PDB entry 8OTN | X-ray diffraction, 1.96 A resolution | chains B and C of the 4 polymer chains in the assembly

[Chain B (and C)]
Name: Enoyl-[acyl-carrier-protein] reductase [NADH]
Organism: Mycobacterium tuberculosis
Notes: EC 1.3.1.9; chain C of this document is another copy of the same molecule, construct and numbering; everything in this record applies to it too
UniProt: P9WGR1 (INHA_MYCTU); residues 1-269 here = UniProt positions 1-269
Chain sequence (272 residues; numbered -2 to 269; the number before each row is that of its first residue; numbers below 1 keep their minus sign (Gly-2 is residue -2)):
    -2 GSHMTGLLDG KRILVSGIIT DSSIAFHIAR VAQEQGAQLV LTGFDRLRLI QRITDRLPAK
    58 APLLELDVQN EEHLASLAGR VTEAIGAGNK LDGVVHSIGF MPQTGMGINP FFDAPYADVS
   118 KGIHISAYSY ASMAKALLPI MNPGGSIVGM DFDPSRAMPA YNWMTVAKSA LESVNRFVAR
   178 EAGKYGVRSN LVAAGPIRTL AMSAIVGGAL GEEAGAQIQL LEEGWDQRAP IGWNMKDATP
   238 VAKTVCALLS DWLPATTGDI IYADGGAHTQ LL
Disordered / not traced: -2 to 0, 269 (chain C: -2 to 2)
Differences from the reference sequence: expression tag (-2 to 0)
Residues lining bound ligands:
  - NAD (nicotinamide-adenine-dinucleotide): Gly14, Ile15, Ile16, Ser20, Ile21, Phe41, Leu63, Asp64, Val65, Gln66, Ser94, Ile95, Gly96, Phe97, Ile122, Met147, Asp148, Phe149, Tyr158, Met161, Lys165, Ala191, Gly192, Pro193, Ile194, Thr196, Leu197, Ala198, Met199
  - VZR (4-methyl-7-[[1-[(3-oxidanyl-4-phenoxy-phenyl)methyl]-1,2,3-triazol-4-yl]methoxy]chromen-2-one): Gly96, Phe97, Met98, Met103, Phe149, Met155, Pro156, Ala157, Tyr158, Met161, Lys165, Pro193, Thr196, Ala198, Met199, Ile202, Val203, Gln214, Leu217, Leu218, Trp222, Arg225
Swiss-Prot annotation at these positions:
  - binding site (NAD(+)): Ser20, Ile21, Asp64, Val65, Ile95, Gly96, Lys165, Ile194
  - binding site (substrate): Tyr158
  - site: Phe149 (May act as an intermediate that passes the hydride ion from NADH to the substrate), Tyr158 (Transition state stabilizer)
  - modified residue: Thr266 (Phosphothreonine)
  - mutagenesis: Ser94 (S94A: Confers INH and ETH resistance. The mutant is 17 times more resistant to inhibition by the INH-NAD adduct ...), Asp148 (D148G: Confers pyridomycin resistance. Has no impact on the susceptibility to isoniazid and moxifloxacin. 14-fold decrease in NADH affinity, while no effect on catalytic activity), Tyr158 (Y158A: 1500-fold decrease in catalytic activity while no effect on lipid substrate affinity; Y158F: 24-fold decrease in catalytic activity while no effect on lipid substrate affinity ...), Lys165 (K165A/M: Loss of enzyme's ability to bind NADH; K165Q/R: No effect on the enzyme's catalytic ability or on its ability to bind NADH), Thr266 (T266A: No effect on catalytic activity. Loss of phosphorylation. Does not alter growth of M.tuberculosis ...)
Reported in the primary citation:
  - catalytic residues: Phe149, Tyr158, Lys165 (citing earlier work)
  - binding site for VZR: Gly96, Phe97, Met98, Met155, Pro156, Tyr158, Met161, Ala198, Met199, Val203, Leu217, Leu218, Arg225, Leu268, Leu269

[Chain B / chain C interface]
Contacting residue pairs - 74 pairs, chain B then chain C:
  Phe108(B) with Phe174(C), hydrophobic; Glu178(C)
  Phe109(B) with Ala128(C); Ala131(C), hydrophobic; Lys132(C); Leu135(C), hydrophobic; Val175(C), hydrophobic; Glu178(C)
  Asp110(B) with Lys132(C), salt bridge
  Ala111(B) with Tyr125(C), hydrogen bond (backbone-side chain)
  Pro112(B) with Tyr125(C)
  Tyr113(B) with Ser117(C), hydrogen bond (side chain-backbone); Ile120(C); His121(C), hydrogen bond (side chain-backbone); Tyr125(C), hydrophobic
  Ser117(B) with Tyr113(C), hydrogen bond (backbone-side chain); Ser117(C), hydrogen bond
  Ile120(B) with Tyr113(C)
  His121(B) with Tyr113(C), hydrogen bond (backbone-side chain)
  Tyr125(B) with Ala111(C), hydrogen bond (side chain-backbone); Pro112(C); Tyr113(C), hydrogen bond (side chain-backbone); Trp160(C), hydrophobic
  Ala128(B) with Phe109(C); Trp160(C), hydrophobic
  Ala131(B) with Phe109(C), hydrophobic
  Lys132(B) with Phe109(C); Asp110(C)
  Leu135(B) with Phe109(C), hydrophobic
  Pro151(B) with Ser170(C); Arg173(C), hydrogen bond (backbone-side chain)
  Ser152(B) with Arg173(C), hydrogen bond (backbone-side chain)
  Arg153(B) with Arg173(C)
  Ala154(B) with Arg173(C); Phe174(C), hydrophobic; Arg177(C)
  Met155(B) with Phe174(C); Arg177(C)
  Pro156(B) with Arg177(C)
  Asn159(B) with Phe174(C)
  Trp160(B) with Tyr125(C), hydrophobic; Ala128(C), hydrophobic; Val171(C), hydrophobic
  Thr162(B) with Ser170(C); Phe174(C)
  Val163(B) with Ala167(C), hydrophobic; Ser170(C); Val171(C), hydrophobic
  Ser166(B) with Ser166(C); Ser170(C), hydrogen bond; Arg173(C)
  Ala167(B) with Val163(C)
  Ser170(B) with Pro151(C); Thr162(C), hydrogen bond (side chain-backbone); Val163(C); Ser166(C), hydrogen bond
  Val171(B) with Trp160(C), hydrophobic; Val163(C), hydrophobic
  Arg173(B) with Pro151(C), hydrogen bond (side chain-backbone); Ser152(C), hydrogen bond (side chain-backbone); Arg153(C); Ala154(C); Ser166(C)
  Phe174(B) with Phe108(C), hydrophobic; Ala154(C), hydrophobic; Met155(C); Asn159(C); Thr162(C)
  Val175(B) with Phe109(C), hydrophobic
  Arg177(B) with Ala154(C); Met155(C); Pro156(C)
  Glu178(B) with Phe108(C); Phe109(C)
Interface residues without a listed pair, chain B (34 interface residues in all): Val116
Interface residues without a listed pair, chain C (34 interface residues in all): Val116

[Summary]
Chain B and chain C each contribute 34 residues to their interface; the contacts include 15 hydrogen bonds and
1 salt bridge. Among the polar pairs are Asp110(B)-Lys132(C), Ala111(B)-Tyr125(C) and Tyr113(B)-Ser117(C). The
paper reports catalytic residues Phe149(B), Tyr158(B) and Lys165(B); a binding site for VZR at Gly96(B),
Phe97(B) and Met98(B) among others.
Both chains are Enoyl-[acyl-carrier-protein] reductase [NADH] (Mycobacterium tuberculosis). Entry 8OTN
(structure of InhA from mycobacterium tuberculosis in complex with inhibitor
7-((1-(3-Hydroxy-4-phenoxybenzyl)-1H-1,2,3-triazol-4-yl)methoxy)-4-methyl-2H-chromen-2-one) was determined by
X-ray diffraction, deposited together with 8OTM.
